7VW3 - chains A and D of the 4 polymer chains in the assembly; structure by electron microscopy, 3.80 A resolution.

== Chain A ==
Name: CRISPR-associated endonuclease Cas9
Source organism: Staphylococcus aureus
Notes: EC 3.1.-.-
Reference sequence: J7RUA5 (CAS9_STAAU); residue numbers follow UniProt; this construct covers 2-1053
Sequence (1052 residues; row label = number of the first residue in the row):
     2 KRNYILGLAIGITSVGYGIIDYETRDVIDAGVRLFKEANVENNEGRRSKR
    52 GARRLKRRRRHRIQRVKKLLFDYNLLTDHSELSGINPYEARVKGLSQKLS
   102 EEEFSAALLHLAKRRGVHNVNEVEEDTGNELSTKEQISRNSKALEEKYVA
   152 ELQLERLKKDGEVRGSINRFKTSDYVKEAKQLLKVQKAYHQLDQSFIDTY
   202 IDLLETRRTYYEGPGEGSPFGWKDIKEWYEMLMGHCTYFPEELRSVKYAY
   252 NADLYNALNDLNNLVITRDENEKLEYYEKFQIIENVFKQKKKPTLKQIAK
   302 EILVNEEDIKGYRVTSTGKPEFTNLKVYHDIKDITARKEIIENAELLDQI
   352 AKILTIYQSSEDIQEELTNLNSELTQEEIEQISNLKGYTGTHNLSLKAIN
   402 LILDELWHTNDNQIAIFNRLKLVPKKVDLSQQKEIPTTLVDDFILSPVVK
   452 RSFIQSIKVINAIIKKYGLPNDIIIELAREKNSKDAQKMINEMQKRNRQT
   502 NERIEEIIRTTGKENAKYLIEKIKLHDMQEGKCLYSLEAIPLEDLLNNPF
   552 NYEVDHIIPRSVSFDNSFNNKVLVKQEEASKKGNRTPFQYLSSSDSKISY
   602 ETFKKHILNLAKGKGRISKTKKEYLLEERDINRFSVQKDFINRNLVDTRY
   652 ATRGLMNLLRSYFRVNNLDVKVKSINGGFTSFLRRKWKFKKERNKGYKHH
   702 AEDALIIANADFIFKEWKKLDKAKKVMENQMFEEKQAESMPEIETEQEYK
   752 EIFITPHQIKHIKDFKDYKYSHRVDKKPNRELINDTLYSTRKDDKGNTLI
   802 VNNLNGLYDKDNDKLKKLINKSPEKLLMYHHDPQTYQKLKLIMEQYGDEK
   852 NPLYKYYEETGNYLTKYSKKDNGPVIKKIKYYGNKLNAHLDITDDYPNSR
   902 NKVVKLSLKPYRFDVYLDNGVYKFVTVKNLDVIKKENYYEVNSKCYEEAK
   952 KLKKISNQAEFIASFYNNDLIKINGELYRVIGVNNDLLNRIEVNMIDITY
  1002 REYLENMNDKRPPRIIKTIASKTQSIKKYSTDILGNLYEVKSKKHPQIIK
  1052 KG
Differences from the reference sequence: engineered mutation Ala10 (Asp in J7RUA5), Ala580 (Asn in J7RUA5)
Swiss-Prot annotation at these positions:
  - region (PAM substrate-binding): Tyr882 to Ala889, Asn985 to Glu993
  - active site: His557 (Proton acceptor for HNH nuclease domain)
  - binding site (Mg(2+)): Glu477, Glu481, His701
  - binding site (RNA): Tyr789
  - mutagenesis: Glu477 (E477A: Target DNA not cleaved), His557 (H557A: Target DNA not cleaved), His701 (H701A: Target DNA not cleaved), Asp704 (D704A: Target DNA not cleaved), Thr787 (T787A: 60% target DNA cleaved), Asn985 (N985A: 40% target DNA cleaved), Asn986 (N986A: 75% target DNA cleaved), Arg991 (R991A: 20% target DNA cleaved), Glu993 (E993A: 50% target DNA cleaved), Arg1015 (R1015A: 5% target DNA cleaved)
Metal / ion sites: Mg2+ site 1 near Glu477 (its only coordinating residue here); Mg2+ site 2 near Asp556 (its only coordinating residue here)
Reported in the primary citation:
  - catalytic residues: His557 (citing earlier work)
  - conformationally variable residues (domain motion): His557
  - contacts within the chain: Glu131-Ser581, Arg586-Asp812, Ser595-Lys811
  - binding site for Target DNA strand: Lys1023
  - mutagenesis - K811A, D812A: increased catalytic activity
  - mutagenesis - E131A: decreased catalytic activity

== Chain D ==
Molecule: Non-target DNA strand
Sequence (28 nucleotides; numbered 29 to 56; the number before each row is that of its first residue):
    29 TCGTTCATGTTGAATGTTTTAGTACTCT

== How chain A and chain D interact ==
Contacting residue pairs (52):
  Lys482(A) - DC34(D)  base contact
  Lys482(A) - DA35(D)  salt bridge to the phosphate
  Asn483(A) - DC34(D)  base contact
  Lys613(A) - DT29(D)  phosphate contact
  Arg617(A) - DT29(D)  base contact
  Ser619(A) - DC34(D)  base contact
  Lys620(A) - DA35(D)  base contact
  Glu629(A) - DG37(D)  base contact
  Arg630(A) - DG37(D)  base contact
  Phe635(A) - DT38(D)  base contact
  Lys639(A) - DG37(D)  phosphate contact
  Lys639(A) - DT38(D)  sugar contact
  Asp640(A) - DG37(D)  sugar contact
  Asn643(A) - DA35(D)  phosphate contact
  Asn643(A) - DT36(D)  hydrogen bond to the phosphate
  Asn643(A) - DG37(D)  hydrogen bond to the phosphate
  Arg644(A) - DA35(D)  base contact
  Arg644(A) - DT36(D)  hydrogen bond to the base
  Arg644(A) - DG37(D)  base contact
  Leu646(A) - DC34(D)  base contact
  Arg685(A) - DT32(D)  phosphate contact
  Arg685(A) - DT33(D)  salt bridge to the phosphate
  Arg686(A) - DT33(D)  hydrogen bond to the base
  Lys692(A) - DT32(D)  base contact
  Glu693(A) - DT32(D)  base contact
  Arg694(A) - DT32(D)  base contact
  Arg694(A) - DA35(D)  base contact
  Arg694(A) - DT36(D)  base contact
  Asn885(A) - DA42(D)  phosphate contact
  Asn885(A) - DT43(D)  phosphate contact
  Lys886(A) - DA42(D)  phosphate contact
  Lys886(A) - DT43(D)  salt bridge to the phosphate
  Asn888(A) - DA42(D)  hydrogen bond to the phosphate
  Ala889(A) - DA41(D)  phosphate contact
  Ala889(A) - DA42(D)  hydrogen bond to the phosphate
  Ser908(A) - DG40(D)  phosphate contact
  Ser908(A) - DA41(D)  phosphate contact
  Leu909(A) - DG40(D)  hydrogen bond to the phosphate
  Leu909(A) - DA41(D)  hydrogen bond to the phosphate
  Lys910(A) - DT39(D)  phosphate contact
  Lys910(A) - DG40(D)  phosphate contact
  Pro911(A) - DG40(D)  phosphate contact
  Asn985(A) - DG40(D)  sugar contact
  Asn985(A) - DA41(D)  phosphate contact
  Asn986(A) - DA42(D)  hydrogen bond to the phosphate
  Arg991(A) - DT43(D)  hydrogen bond to the base
  Thr1000(A) - DG37(D)  hydrogen bond to the phosphate
  Arg1002(A) - DG37(D)  base contact
  Glu1003(A) - DT36(D)  sugar contact
  Glu1003(A) - DG37(D)  phosphate contact
  Arg1015(A) - DT39(D)  base contact
  Arg1015(A) - DG40(D)  hydrogen bond to the base
Other interface residues (no listed pair), chain A (43 interface residues in all): Gly614, Ser636, Asn695, Leu887, Leu907, Ile982, Gly983, Val984, Glu1006
Other interface residues (no listed pair), chain D (14 interface residues in all): DG44

== In short ==
43 residues of chain A and 14 residues of chain D are in contact, with 12 hydrogen bonds and 3 salt bridges.
Polar contacts include Arg644(A)-DT36(D), Arg686(A)-DT33(D) and Arg991(A)-DT43(D). The paper reports the
catalytic residue His557(A); K811A and D812A of chain A increase catalytic activity.
Here chain A is CRISPR-associated endonuclease Cas9 (Staphylococcus aureus) and chain D is Non-target DNA
strand. Entry 7VW3 (Cryo-EM structure of SaCas9-sgRNA-DNA ternary complex) was determined by electron
microscopy.
